PDB entry 4V5I | X-ray diffraction, 5.46 A resolution (low resolution: residue-level contacts below are approximate; hydrogen-bond / salt-bridge calls are withheld) | chains AA and AC of the 27 polymer chains in the assembly

== Chain AA (and AC) ==
Molecule: Putative receptor binding protein
From: Lactococcus phage P2
Notes: chain AC of this document is another copy of the same molecule, construct and numbering; everything in this record applies to it too
UniProtKB: Q1RNF7 (Q1RNF7_9CAUD); residue numbers follow UniProt; this construct covers 2-264
Sequence (263 residues; row label = number of the first residue in the row):
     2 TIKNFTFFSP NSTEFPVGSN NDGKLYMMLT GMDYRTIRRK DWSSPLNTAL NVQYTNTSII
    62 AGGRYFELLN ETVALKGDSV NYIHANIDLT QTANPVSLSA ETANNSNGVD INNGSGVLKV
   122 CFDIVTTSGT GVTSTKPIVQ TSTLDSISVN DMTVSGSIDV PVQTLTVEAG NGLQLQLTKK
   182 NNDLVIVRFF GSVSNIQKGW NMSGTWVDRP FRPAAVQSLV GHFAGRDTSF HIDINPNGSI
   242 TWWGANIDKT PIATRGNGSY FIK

== Interface between chain AA and chain AC ==
Pairs across the interface (139):
  Ser-20(AA) / Thr-7(AC)
  Ser-20(AA) / Phe-8(AC)
  Ser-20(AA) / Phe-9(AC)
  Tyr-27(AA) / Leu-26(AC)
  Tyr-27(AA) / Leu-30(AC)
  Thr-31(AA) / Leu-30(AC)
  Arg-39(AA) / Met-29(AC)
  Arg-40(AA) / Met-29(AC)
  Trp-43(AA) / Lys-25(AC)
  Trp-43(AA) / Tyr-35(AC)
  Trp-43(AA) / Asp-111(AC)
  Trp-43(AA) / Asn-114(AC)
  Asn-57(AA) / Asn-114(AC)
  Ser-59(AA) / Met-29(AC)
  Ile-60(AA) / Met-29(AC)
  Ile-61(AA) / Leu-26(AC)
  Ile-61(AA) / Met-29(AC)
  Gly-64(AA) / Thr-7(AC)
  Arg-65(AA) / Thr-7(AC)
  Arg-65(AA) / Phe-8(AC)
  Tyr-66(AA) / Phe-6(AC)
  Tyr-66(AA) / Thr-7(AC)
  Tyr-66(AA) / Phe-8(AC)
  Tyr-66(AA) / Asn-22(AC)
  Tyr-66(AA) / Lys-25(AC)
  Tyr-66(AA) / Leu-26(AC)
  Tyr-66(AA) / Met-29(AC)
  Phe-67(AA) / Lys-4(AC)
  Glu-68(AA) / Thr-2(AC)
  Glu-68(AA) / Ile-3(AC)
  Glu-68(AA) / Lys-4(AC)
  Glu-68(AA) / Phe-6(AC)
  Glu-68(AA) / Asn-22(AC)
  Glu-68(AA) / Lys-25(AC)
  Leu-69(AA) / Thr-2(AC)
  Leu-69(AA) / Ile-3(AC)
  Leu-70(AA) / Thr-2(AC)
  Leu-70(AA) / Lys-4(AC)
  Asn-71(AA) / Thr-2(AC)
  Glu-72(AA) / Thr-2(AC)
  Glu-72(AA) / Ile-3(AC)
  Ile-88(AA) / Phe-8(AC)
  Leu-90(AA) / Phe-8(AC)
  Thr-93(AA) / Pro-11(AC)
  Thr-93(AA) / Phe-16(AC)
  Ala-94(AA) / Phe-16(AC)
  Pro-96(AA) / Asn-5(AC)
  Pro-96(AA) / Phe-8(AC)
  Pro-96(AA) / Phe-16(AC)
  Val-97(AA) / Ile-3(AC)
  Val-97(AA) / Asn-5(AC)
  Val-97(AA) / Phe-8(AC)
  Val-140(AA) / Asp-146(AC)
  Val-140(AA) / Ser-147(AC)
  Gln-141(AA) / Asp-146(AC)
  Gln-141(AA) / Ser-147(AC)
  Thr-142(AA) / Ser-147(AC)
  Ser-143(AA) / Leu-145(AC)
  Ser-143(AA) / Ser-147(AC)
  Ser-143(AA) / Ile-148(AC)
  Ser-143(AA) / Ser-149(AC)
  Thr-144(AA) / Ser-149(AC)
  Leu-145(AA) / Ile-148(AC)
  Leu-145(AA) / Ser-149(AC)
  Leu-145(AA) / Val-150(AC)
  Leu-145(AA) / Asn-151(AC)
  Asp-146(AA) / Val-150(AC)
  Asp-146(AA) / Asn-151(AC)
  Asp-146(AA) / Asp-152(AC)
  Ser-147(AA) / Asp-152(AC)
  Ile-148(AA) / Ile-148(AC)
  Ile-148(AA) / Val-150(AC)
  Ile-148(AA) / Asp-152(AC)
  Ile-148(AA) / Met-153(AC)
  Ile-148(AA) / Thr-154(AC)
  Ser-149(AA) / Thr-154(AC)
  Val-150(AA) / Met-153(AC)
  Val-150(AA) / Thr-154(AC)
  Val-150(AA) / Val-155(AC)
  Val-150(AA) / Ser-156(AC)
  Asn-151(AA) / Val-155(AC)
  Asn-151(AA) / Ser-156(AC)
  Asn-151(AA) / Gly-157(AC)
  Asn-151(AA) / Ser-158(AC)
  Asp-152(AA) / Gly-157(AC)
  Asp-152(AA) / Ser-158(AC)
  Met-153(AA) / Met-153(AC)
  Met-153(AA) / Ser-158(AC)
  Met-153(AA) / Ile-159(AC)
  Met-153(AA) / Asp-160(AC)
  Thr-154(AA) / Asp-160(AC)
  Val-155(AA) / Asp-160(AC)
  Val-155(AA) / Pro-162(AC)
  Ser-156(AA) / Pro-162(AC)
  Gly-157(AA) / Pro-162(AC)
  Ser-158(AA) / Asn-182(AC)
  Ile-159(AA) / Ile-159(AC)
  Ile-159(AA) / Val-161(AC)
  Ile-159(AA) / Asn-182(AC)
  Thr-179(AA) / Phe-262(AC)
  Lys-181(AA) / Asp-184(AC)
  Lys-181(AA) / Phe-262(AC)
  Lys-181(AA) / Lys-264(AC)
  Leu-185(AA) / Phe-262(AC)
  Ile-187(AA) / Leu-185(AC)
  Ile-187(AA) / Tyr-261(AC)
  Ile-187(AA) / Phe-262(AC)
  Arg-189(AA) / Ala-216(AC)
  Arg-189(AA) / Val-217(AC)
  Arg-189(AA) / Gln-218(AC)
  His-223(AA) / Val-221(AC)
  His-223(AA) / Ser-230(AC)
  His-223(AA) / Phe-231(AC)
  His-223(AA) / His-232(AC)
  His-223(AA) / Trp-244(AC)
  Ala-225(AA) / Trp-244(AC)
  Gly-226(AA) / Lys-199(AC)
  Gly-226(AA) / Trp-244(AC)
  Gly-226(AA) / Gly-245(AC)
  Gly-226(AA) / Ala-246(AC)
  Arg-227(AA) / Ser-230(AC)
  Arg-227(AA) / Gly-245(AC)
  Arg-227(AA) / Ala-246(AC)
  Asp-228(AA) / Phe-224(AC)
  Asp-228(AA) / Thr-229(AC)
  Asp-228(AA) / Ser-230(AC)
  Asp-228(AA) / Ala-246(AC)
  Thr-229(AA) / Ser-230(AC)
  Ser-230(AA) / Ser-230(AC)
  Arg-256(AA) / Ser-219(AC)
  Arg-256(AA) / His-232(AC)
  Gly-257(AA) / Ser-219(AC)
  Gly-257(AA) / Val-221(AC)
  Asn-258(AA) / Gln-218(AC)
  Asn-258(AA) / Ser-219(AC)
  Asn-258(AA) / Leu-220(AC)
  Asn-258(AA) / Ser-260(AC)
  Asn-258(AA) / Tyr-261(AC)
  Ser-260(AA) / Ser-260(AC)
Interface residues without a listed pair, chain AA (71 interface residues in all): Asp-23, Gly-24, Lys-41, Asn-95, Ser-98, Leu-99, Phe-190, Phe-191, Gly-222, Phe-224
Interface residues without a listed pair, chain AC (61 interface residues in all): Met-28, Asn-183, Asp-228

== Summary ==
71 residues of chain AA face 61 of chain AC across their interface.
Both chains are Putative receptor binding protein (Lactococcus phage P2). Entry 4V5I (Structure of the Phage
P2 Baseplate in its Activated Conformation with Ca) was determined by X-ray diffraction (same publication as
2WZP and 2X53).
